Entry 1U0N (X-ray diffraction, 2.95 A resolution); this record covers chains A and D of the 4 polymer chains in the assembly.

== Chain A ==
Protein: Von Willebrand factor
Source organism: Homo sapiens
Notes: fragment: vwfa 1
Reference sequence: P04275 (VWF_HUMAN); residues 498-705 here correspond to UniProt positions 1261-1468 (UniProt number = residue number + 763)
Amino-acid sequence (208 residues; row label = number of the first residue in the row):
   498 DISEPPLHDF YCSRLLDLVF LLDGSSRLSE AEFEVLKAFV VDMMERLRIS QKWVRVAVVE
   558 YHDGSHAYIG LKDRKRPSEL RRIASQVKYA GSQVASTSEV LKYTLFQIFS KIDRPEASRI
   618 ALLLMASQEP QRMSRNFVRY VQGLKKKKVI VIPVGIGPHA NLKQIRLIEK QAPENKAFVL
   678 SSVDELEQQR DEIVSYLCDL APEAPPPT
Disulfides: Cys509-Cys695
UniProt features mapped onto this chain:
  - glycosylation: Ser500 (O-linked (GalNAc...) serine), Thr705 (O-linked (GalNAc...) threonine)
From the paper describing this entry:
  - mutagenesis - R663Q: abolished binding to botrocetin
  - mutagenesis - H563R: decreased binding to GPIbalpha
  - mutagenesis - I546V: increased binding to GPIbalpha
  - mutagenesis - H563R: decreased binding to Platelet glycoprotein Ib (chain D)

== Chain D ==
Protein: Platelet glycoprotein Ib
Source organism: Homo sapiens
Notes: fragment: Alpha chain
Reference sequence: P07359 (GP1BA_HUMAN); residues 1-265 here correspond to UniProt positions 17-281 (UniProt number = residue number + 16)
Amino-acid sequence (265 residues; row label = number of the first residue in the row):
     1 HPICEVSKVA SHLEVNCDKR QLTALPPDLP KDTTILHLSE NLLYTFSLAT LMPYTRLTQL
    61 NLDRCELTKL QVDGTLPVLG TLDLSHNQLQ SLPLLGQTLP ALTVLDVSFN RLTSLPLGAL
   121 RGLGELQELY LKGNELKTLP PGLLTPTPKL EKLSLANNQL TELPAGLLNG LENLDTLLLQ
   181 ENSLYTIPKG FFGSHLLPFA FLHGNPWLCN CEILYFRRWL QDNAENVYVW KQGVDVKAMT
   241 SNVASVQCDN SDKFPVYKYP GKGCP
Sequence notes: engineered mutation Gln21 (Asn37 in P07359), Gln159 (Asn175 in P07359)
Disulfides: Cys4-Cys17, Cys209-Cys248, Cys211-Cys264

== How chain A and chain D interact ==
Pairs across the interface (40; chain A residue first):
  Lys549(A) - Ser7(D)  hydrogen bond
  Lys549(A) - Val9(D)
  Asp560(A) - Thr240(D)
  Gly561(A) - Met239(D)
  Gly561(A) - Thr240(D)
  Ser562(A) - Lys237(D)
  Ser562(A) - Ala238(D)
  Ser562(A) - Met239(D)  hydrogen bond (backbone-backbone)
  His563(A) - Val236(D)
  His563(A) - Lys237(D)
  His563(A) - Ala238(D)
  Ala564(A) - Val236(D)
  Ala564(A) - Lys237(D)  hydrogen bond (backbone-backbone)
  Tyr565(A) - Asp235(D)
  Tyr565(A) - Val236(D)  hydrophobic
  Arg571(A) - Glu14(D)  salt bridge
  Arg571(A) - Asn16(D)  hydrogen bond
  Ile580(A) - Asp235(D)
  Glu596(A) - Tyr228(D)  hydrogen bond
  Glu596(A) - Ser241(D)
  Lys599(A) - Pro198(D)  hydrogen bond (side chain-backbone)
  Lys599(A) - Phe199(D)
  Lys599(A) - Glu225(D)  hydrogen bond (side chain-backbone)
  Lys599(A) - Asn226(D)
  Lys599(A) - Tyr228(D)  hydrogen bond
  Tyr600(A) - Met239(D)  hydrophobic
  Phe603(A) - Lys152(D)  hydrogen bond (backbone-side chain)
  Phe603(A) - Asp175(D)
  Phe603(A) - Pro198(D)  hydrophobic
  Phe603(A) - Phe199(D)  hydrophobic
  Gln604(A) - Lys152(D)  hydrogen bond
  Gln604(A) - Thr176(D)
  Gln604(A) - Met239(D)  hydrogen bond
  Ser607(A) - Lys152(D)
  Lys608(A) - Thr103(D)  hydrogen bond
  Lys608(A) - Val104(D)
  Lys608(A) - Gln127(D)
  Lys608(A) - Glu128(D)
  Glu613(A) - Ala10(D)
  Arg632(A) - Glu225(D)  salt bridge
Also at the interface, not in a pair above, chain A (19 interface residues in all): Pro702
Also at the interface, not in a pair above, chain D (27 interface residues in all): Glu5, His37, Lys231

== In short ==
19 residues of chain A face 27 of chain D across their interface, with 12 hydrogen bonds and 2 salt bridges.
Polar pairs include Arg571(A)-Glu14(D), Arg632(A)-Glu225(D) and Lys549(A)-Ser7(D). The paper reports that
R663Q of chain A abolishes binding to botrocetin; H563R of chain A reduces binding to GPIbalpha.
Chain A is Von Willebrand factor and chain D is Platelet glycoprotein Ib, both from Homo sapiens; the
structure, The ternary von Willebrand Factor A1-glycoprotein Ibalpha-botrocetin complex, was determined by
X-ray diffraction (same publication as 1U0O).
